PDB entry 7F7R | X-ray diffraction, 1.63 A resolution | chain A

== Chain A ==
Name: GH31 alpha-N-acetylgalactosaminidase
Organism: Enterococcus faecalis ATCC 10100
Notes: engineered mutation(s): D455N
Chain sequence (963 residues; each row starts with the number of its first residue):
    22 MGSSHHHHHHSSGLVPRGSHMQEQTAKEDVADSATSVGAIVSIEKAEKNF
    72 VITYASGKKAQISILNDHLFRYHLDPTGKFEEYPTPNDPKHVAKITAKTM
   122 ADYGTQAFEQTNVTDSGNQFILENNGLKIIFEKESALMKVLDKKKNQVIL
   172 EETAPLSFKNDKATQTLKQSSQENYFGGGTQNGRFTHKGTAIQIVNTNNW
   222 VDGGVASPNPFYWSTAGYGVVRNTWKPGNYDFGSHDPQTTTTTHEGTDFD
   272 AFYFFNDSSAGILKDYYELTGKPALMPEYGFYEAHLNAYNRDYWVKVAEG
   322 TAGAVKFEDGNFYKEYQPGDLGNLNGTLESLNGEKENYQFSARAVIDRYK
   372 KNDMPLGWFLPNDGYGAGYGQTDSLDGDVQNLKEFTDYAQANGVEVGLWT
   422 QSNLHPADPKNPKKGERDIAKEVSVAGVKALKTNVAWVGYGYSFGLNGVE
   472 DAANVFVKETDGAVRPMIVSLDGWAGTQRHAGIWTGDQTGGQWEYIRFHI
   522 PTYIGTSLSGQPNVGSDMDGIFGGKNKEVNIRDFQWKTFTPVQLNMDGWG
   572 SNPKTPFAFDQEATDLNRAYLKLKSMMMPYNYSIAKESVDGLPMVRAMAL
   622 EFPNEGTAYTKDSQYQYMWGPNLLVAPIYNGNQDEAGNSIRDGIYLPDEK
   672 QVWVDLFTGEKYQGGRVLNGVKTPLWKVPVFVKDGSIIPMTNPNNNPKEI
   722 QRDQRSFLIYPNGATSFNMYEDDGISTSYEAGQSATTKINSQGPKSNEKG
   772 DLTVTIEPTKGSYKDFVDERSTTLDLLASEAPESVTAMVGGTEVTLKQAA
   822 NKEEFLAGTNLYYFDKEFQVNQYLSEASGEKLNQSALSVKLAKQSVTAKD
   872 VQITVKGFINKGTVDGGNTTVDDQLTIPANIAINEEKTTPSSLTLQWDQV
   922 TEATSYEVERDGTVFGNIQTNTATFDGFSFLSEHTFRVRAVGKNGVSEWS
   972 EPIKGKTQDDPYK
Disordered / not traced: 22-56, 899-903, 911-913, 918-925, 972-984
Bound ions: Ca2+: Ala309, Asp313, Glu336, Glu350
Small-molecule neighbours: 2-acetamido-2-deoxy-alpha-D-galactopyranose / serine: Trp221, Asp384, Gly385, Tyr386, Trp420, Lys453, Asn455, Val456, Leu492, Trp505, Gly507, Asp508, Ile542, Phe543, Met567, Trp570
What the authors report for this chain:
  - catalytic residues: Asp508
  - binding site for 2-acetamido-2-deoxy-alpha-D-galactopyranose: Trp570
  - binding site for serine: Asp508

== Overview ==
Bound to chain A: 2-acetamido-2-deoxy-alpha-D-galactopyranose / serine. The Ca2+ site is built by Ala309,
Asp313, Glu336 and Glu350. From the paper: the catalytic residue Asp508; a binding site for
2-acetamido-2-deoxy-alpha-D-galactopyranose at Trp570.
Chain A is GH31 alpha-N-acetylgalactosaminidase (Enterococcus faecalis ATCC 10100); the structure,
Enterococcus faecalis GH31 alpha-N-acetylgalactosaminidase D455N in complex with Tn antigen, was determined by
X-ray diffraction (same publication as 7F7Q).
